7B1I - chains B and C; structure by X-ray diffraction, 1.90 A resolution.

== Chain B ==
Name: OSIGBa0128P10.9 protein
Source organism: Oryza sativa
UniProt: Q01IL6 (Q01IL6_ORYSA); residue numbers follow UniProt; this construct covers 2-77
Chain sequence (78 residues; numbered 0 to 77; the number before each row is that of its first residue; numbering starts at 0):
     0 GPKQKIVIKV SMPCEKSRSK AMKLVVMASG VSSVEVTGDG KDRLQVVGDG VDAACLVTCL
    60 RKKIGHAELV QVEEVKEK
Not modelled in the structure: 0, 14-15, 77
Differences from the reference sequence: expression tag (0-1)

== Chain C ==
Name: AVR-Pik protein
Source organism: Magnaporthe oryzae
UniProt: C4B8B8 (C4B8B8_MAGOR); residues 22-113 here = UniProt positions 22-113
Chain sequence (94 residues; numbered 20 to 113; the number before each row is that of its first residue):
    20 GPETGNKYIE KRAIDLSRER DPNFFDNADI PVPECFWFMF KNNVRQDAGT CYSSWKMDKK
    80 VGPNWVHIKS DDNCNLSGDF PPGWIVLGKK RPGF
Not modelled in the structure: 20-32
Differences from the reference sequence: expression tag (20-21); conflict N46 (His in C4B8B8), A47 (Pro in C4B8B8), D48 (Gly in C4B8B8), K78 (Met in C4B8B8)
Disulfides: C54-C93
From the paper describing this entry:
  - contacts within the chain: C54-C70
  - specificity-determining residues: K78 (proposed by the authors, not directly observed)

== Chain B / chain C interface ==
Contacting residue pairs - 48 pairs, chain B then chain C:
  K2(B) with I49(C)
  K4(B) with T69(C), hydrogen bond
  S31(B) with D48(C)
  S32(B) with N46(C), hydrogen bond
  E34(B) with F44(C); N46(C), hydrogen bond
  T36(B) with N42(C)
  G37(B) with N42(C), hydrogen bond (backbone-side chain); D66(C)
  D38(B) with R39(C), salt bridge; N42(C); R64(C), salt bridge; D66(C), hydrogen bond (backbone-side chain); A67(C)
  K40(B) with N42(C)
  R42(B) with W56(C); M58(C); D66(C), salt bridge; K78(C)
  Q44(B) with F44(C), hydrogen bond (side chain-backbone); N46(C), hydrogen bond
  V46(B) with N46(C)
  L68(B) with W84(C)
  V69(B) with K78(C), hydrogen bond (backbone-side chain); K79(C), hydrogen bond (backbone-backbone); W84(C)
  Q70(B) with W56(C); T69(C), hydrogen bond (side chain-backbone); M76(C), hydrogen bond; D77(C); W84(C)
  V71(B) with M76(C); D77(C), hydrogen bond (backbone-backbone)
  E72(B) with T69(C); C70(C); Y71(C), hydrogen bond (side chain-backbone); W74(C); K75(C); M76(C)
  E73(B) with W74(C), hydrogen bond (backbone-side chain); K75(C), salt bridge
  V74(B) with I49(C), hydrophobic; Y71(C)
  K75(B) with P50(C); E53(C), salt bridge; Y71(C); S72(C), hydrogen bond (side chain-backbone); W74(C)
Also at the interface, not in a pair above, chain B (23 interface residues in all): K8, V35, E76
Also at the interface, not in a pair above, chain C (27 interface residues in all): P41, Q65, S73
The authors on this interface:
  - residue pairs: S32(B)-N46(C) (hydrogen bond), D38(B)-R64(C), D38(B)-D66(C) (backbone contact), R42(B)-D66(C) (hydrogen bond), Q44(B)-N46(C) (hydrogen bond), E72(B)-Y71(C) (hydrogen bond), E73(B)-K75(C) (salt bridge), K75(B)-E53(C), K75(B)-Y71(C), K75(B)-S72(C), K75(B)-W74(C)
  - interface residues, chain B: S31(B), E67(B), K75(B)
  - interface residues, chain C: T69(C), K78(C)

== Overview ==
23 residues of chain B and 27 residues of chain C are in contact; the contacts include 15 hydrogen bonds and 5
salt bridges. Among the polar pairs are D38(B)-R39(C), D38(B)-R64(C) and R42(B)-D66(C). The paper describes
hydrogen bonds between S32(B) and N46(C), R42(B) and D66(C) and Q44(B) and N46(C) among others; contacts
between D38(B) and R64(C), K75(B) and E53(C) and K75(B) and Y71(C) among others; a backbone contact between
D38(B) and D66(C). The paper reports interface residues S31(B), E67(B) and T69(C) among others; the
specificity determinant K78(C).
Here chain B is OSIGBa0128P10.9 protein (Oryza sativa) and chain C is AVR-Pik protein (Magnaporthe oryzae).
Entry 7B1I (Complex of rice blast (Magnaporthe oryzae) effector protein AVR-PikF with the HMA domain of
OsHIPP19 from ...) was determined by X-ray diffraction.
